Entry 4UE8 (X-ray diffraction, 1.10 A resolution); this record covers chains A and B.

# Chain A
Name: Eukaryotic translation initiation factor 4E
Organism: Drosophila melanogaster
UniProt: P48598 (IF4E_DROME); residues 69-248 here correspond to UniProt positions 80-259 (UniProt number = residue number + 11)
Amino-acid sequence (184 residues; each row starts with the number of its first residue):
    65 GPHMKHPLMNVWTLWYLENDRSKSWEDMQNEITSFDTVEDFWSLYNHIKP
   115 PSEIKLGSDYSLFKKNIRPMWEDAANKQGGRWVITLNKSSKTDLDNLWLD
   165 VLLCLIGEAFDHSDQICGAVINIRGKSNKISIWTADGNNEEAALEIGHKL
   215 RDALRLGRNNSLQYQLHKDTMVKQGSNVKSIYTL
Disordered / not traced: 65, 84-90, 235-248
Construct notes: expression tag (65-68)
Ion coordination: Na+ site 1 near Asn160 (its only coordinating residue here); Na+ site 2 near Asp178 (its only coordinating residue here)
Curated features (UniProtKB/Swiss-Prot):
  - binding site (mRNA): Trp89, Glu90, Trp135, Glu136, Arg188 to Lys193

# Chain B
Name: 4E-binding protein thor
Organism: Drosophila melanogaster
UniProt: Q9XZ56 (Q9XZ56_DROME); residues 50-83 here = UniProt positions 50-83
Amino-acid sequence (38 residues; each row starts with the number of its first residue):
    46 GPHMTKLIYERAFMKNLRGSPLSQTPPSNVPSCLLRGT
Disordered / not traced: 46
Construct notes: expression tag (46-49)
Small-molecule neighbours: 1-ethoxy-2-(2-ethoxyethoxy)ethane (P4G): Arg63, Gly64, Gln69
Curated features (UniProtKB/Swiss-Prot):
  - motif: Tyr54 to Lys60 (YXXXXLphi motif)
  - modified residue: Ser65 (Phosphoserine), Thr70 (Phosphothreonine)
  - mutagenesis: Tyr54 (Y54E/F: Abolished interaction with eIF4E1), Met59 to Lys60 (In d4E-BP(LL) mutant; increased interaction with eIF4E1; expression of this mutant in wing-imaginal disks causes a reduction of wing size, caused by a decrease in cell size and number), Lys60 (K60A: Strongly decreased interaction with eIF4E1), Ser65 to Thr70 (Phosphomimetic mutant; does not affect interaction with free eIF4E1)

# Interface between chain A and chain B
Contacting residue pairs (72; chain A residue first):
  His67(A) - Pro66(B)
  His67(A) - Leu67(B)
  Met68(A) - Leu67(B)
  Lys69(A) - Leu67(B)
  His70(A) - Tyr54(B)
  His70(A) - Phe58(B)
  His70(A) - Leu62(B)
  Pro71(A) - Leu52(B)
  Pro71(A) - Tyr54(B)  hydrogen bond (backbone-side chain)
  Leu72(A) - Leu52(B)
  Met73(A) - Met49(B)  hydrophobic
  Met73(A) - Lys51(B)
  Met73(A) - Leu52(B)
  Tyr80(A) - Leu79(B)  hydrophobic
  Ile96(A) - Asn74(B)  hydrogen bond (backbone-side chain)
  Ile96(A) - Leu79(B)  hydrophobic
  Thr97(A) - Asn74(B)  hydrogen bond
  Thr97(A) - Val75(B)
  Val102(A) - Tyr54(B)  hydrophobic
  Val102(A) - Met59(B)  hydrophobic
  Val102(A) - Leu62(B)  hydrophobic
  Glu103(A) - Leu62(B)
  Glu103(A) - Leu67(B)
  Glu103(A) - Ser68(B)
  Trp106(A) - Met59(B)  hydrogen bond (side chain-backbone)
  Trp106(A) - Lys60(B)
  Trp106(A) - Leu62(B)
  Trp106(A) - Arg63(B)
  Trp106(A) - Ser68(B)
  Ser107(A) - Leu67(B)  hydrogen bond (side chain-backbone)
  Ser107(A) - Ser68(B)  hydrogen bond (backbone-backbone)
  Ser107(A) - Gln69(B)  hydrogen bond (side chain-backbone)
  Ser107(A) - Thr70(B)  hydrogen bond (side chain-backbone)
  Ser107(A) - Pro72(B)
  Tyr109(A) - Arg63(B)
  Tyr109(A) - Arg81(B)
  Asn110(A) - Arg63(B)  hydrogen bond
  Asn110(A) - Ser68(B)  hydrogen bond (side chain-backbone)
  Asn110(A) - Gln69(B)
  Asn110(A) - Arg81(B)  hydrogen bond (backbone-side chain)
  His111(A) - Gln69(B)
  His111(A) - Thr70(B)
  His111(A) - Pro71(B)
  His111(A) - Pro72(B)
  His111(A) - Leu80(B)
  His111(A) - Arg81(B)  hydrogen bond (backbone-backbone)
  Ile112(A) - Leu79(B)
  Ile112(A) - Arg81(B)  hydrogen bond (backbone-side chain)
  Lys113(A) - Cys78(B)  hydrogen bond (side chain-backbone)
  Lys113(A) - Leu79(B)  hydrogen bond (backbone-backbone)
  Lys113(A) - Leu80(B)  hydrogen bond (side chain-backbone)
  Lys113(A) - Arg81(B)
  Lys113(A) - Thr83(B)  hydrogen bond
  Pro114(A) - Arg81(B)
  Tyr124(A) - Leu79(B)
  Leu163(A) - Arg63(B)
  Asp164(A) - Arg56(B)  salt bridge
  Asp164(A) - Lys60(B)  salt bridge
  Leu167(A) - Arg56(B)
  Leu167(A) - Met59(B)
  Leu167(A) - Lys60(B)
  Ile170(A) - Met59(B)  hydrophobic
  Gly171(A) - Ile53(B)
  Gly171(A) - Tyr54(B)  hydrogen bond (backbone-backbone)
  Gly171(A) - Met59(B)
  Glu172(A) - Lys51(B)
  Glu172(A) - Leu52(B)
  Glu172(A) - Ile53(B)
  Phe174(A) - Lys51(B)  hydrogen bond (backbone-side chain)
  Asp175(A) - Lys51(B)
  Ser177(A) - Lys51(B)  hydrogen bond
  Ala217(A) - Arg56(B)  hydrogen bond (backbone-side chain)
Also at the interface, not in a pair above, chain A (33 interface residues in all): Leu108, Cys168
Also at the interface, not in a pair above, chain B (28 interface residues in all): Ser65, Pro76, Ser77

# Summary
The interface between chain A and chain B involves 33 residues on one side and 28 on the other; the contacts
include 21 hydrogen bonds and 2 salt bridges. Polar contacts include Asp164(A)-Arg56(B), Asp164(A)-Lys60(B)
and Pro71(A)-Tyr54(B). Bound to chain B: 1-ethoxy-2-(2-ethoxyethoxy)ethane.
Here chain A is Eukaryotic translation initiation factor 4E and chain B is 4E-binding protein thor, both from
Drosophila melanogaster. Entry 4UE8 (Complex of D. melanogaster eIF4E with the 4E binding protein Thor) was
determined by X-ray diffraction (same publication as 4UE9, 4UEA, 4UEC and 4UED).
